5D4E - chains B and D of the 8 polymer chains in the assembly; structure by X-ray diffraction, 3.08 A resolution.

== Chain B ==
Molecule: DNA-directed RNA polymerase subunit alpha
Source organism: Thermus thermophilus
Notes: EC 2.7.7.6
UniProtKB: Q9Z9H6 (RPOA_THETH); residues 1-315 here = UniProt positions 1-315
Chain sequence (315 residues; row label = number of the first residue in the row):
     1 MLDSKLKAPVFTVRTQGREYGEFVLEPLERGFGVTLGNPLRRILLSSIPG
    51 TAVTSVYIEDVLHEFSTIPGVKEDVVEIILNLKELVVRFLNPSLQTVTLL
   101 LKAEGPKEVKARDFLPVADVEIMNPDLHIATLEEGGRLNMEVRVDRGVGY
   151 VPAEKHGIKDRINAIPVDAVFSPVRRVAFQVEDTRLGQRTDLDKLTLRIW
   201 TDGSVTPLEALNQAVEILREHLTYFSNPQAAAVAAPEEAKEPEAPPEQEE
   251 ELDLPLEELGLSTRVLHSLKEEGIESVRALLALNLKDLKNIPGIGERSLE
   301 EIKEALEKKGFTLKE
Unresolved in the structure: 1-5, 229-315
Metal / ion sites: Mg2+ near Asp191 (its only coordinating residue here)

== Chain D ==
Molecule: DNA-directed RNA polymerase subunit beta'
Source organism: Thermus thermophilus (strain HB8 / ATCC 27634 / DSM 579)
Notes: EC 2.7.7.6
UniProtKB: Q8RQE8 (RPOC_THET8); residues 1-1524 here = UniProt positions 1-1524
Chain sequence (1524 residues; row label = number of the first residue in the row):
     1 MKKEVRKVRIALASPEKIRSWSYGEVEKPETINYRTLKPERDGLFDERIF
    51 GPIKDYECACGKYKRQRFEGKVCERCGVEVTKSIVRRYRMGHIELATPAA
   101 HIWFVKDVPSKIGTLLDLSATELEQVLYFSKYIVLDPKGAILNGVPVEKR
   151 QLLTDEEYRELRYGKQETYPLPPGVDALVKDGEEVVKGQELAPGVVSRLD
   201 GVALYRFPRRVRVEYVKKERAGLRLPLAAWVEKEAYKPGEILAELPEPYL
   251 FRAEEEGVVELKELEEGAFLVLRREDEPVATYFLPVGMTPLVVHGEIVEK
   301 GQPLAEAKGLLRMPRQVRAAQVEAEEEGETVYLTLFLEWTEPKDYRVQPH
   351 MNVVVPEGARVEAGDKIVAAIDPEEEVIAEAEGVVHLHEPASILVVKARV
   401 YPFEDDVEVSTGDRVAPGDVLADGGKVKSDVYGRVEVDLVRNVVRVVESY
   451 DIDARMGAEAIQQLLKELDLEALEKELLEEMKHPSRARRAKARKRLEVVR
   501 AFLDSGNRPEWMILEAVPVLPPDLRPMVQVDGGRFATSDLNDLYRRLINR
   551 NNRLKKLLAQGAPEIIIRNEKRMLQEAVDALLDNGRRGAPVTNPGSDRPL
   601 RSLTDILSGKQGRFRQNLLGKRVDYSGRSVIVVGPQLKLHQCGLPKRMAL
   651 ELFKPFLLKKMEEKGIAPNVKAARRMLERQRDIKDEVWDALEEVIHGKVV
   701 LLNRAPTLHRLGIQAFQPVLVEGQSIQLHPLVCEAFNADFDGDQMAVHVP
   751 LSSFAQAEARIQMLSAHNLLSPASGEPLAKPSRDIILGLYYITQVRKEKK
   801 GAGLEFATPEEALAAHERGEVALNAPIKVAGRETSVGRLKYVFANPDEAL
   851 LAVAHGIVDLQDVVTVRYMGKRLETSPGRILFARIVAEAVEDEKVAWELI
   901 QLDVPQEKNSLKDLVYQAFLRLGMEKTARLLDALKYYGFTFSTTSGITIG
   951 IDDAVIPEEKKQYLEEADRKLLQIEQAYEMGFLTDRERYDQILQLWTETT
  1001 EKVTQAVFKNFEENYPFNPLYVMAQSGARGNPQQIRQLCGLRGLMQKPSG
  1051 ETFEVPVRSSFREGLTVLEYFISSHGARKGGADTALRTADSGYLTRKLVD
  1101 VTHEIVVREADCGTTNYISVPLFQPDEVTRSLRLRKRADIEAGLYGRVLA
  1151 REVEVLGVRLEEGRYLSMDDVHLLIKAAEAGEIQEVPVRSPLTCQTRYGV
  1201 CQKCYGYDLSMARPVSIGEAVGIVAAQSIGEPGTQLTMRTFHTGGVAGAA
  1251 DITQGLPRVIELFEARRPKAKAVISEIDGVVRIEETEEKLSVFVESEGFS
  1301 KEYKLPKEARLLVKDGDYVEAGQPLTRGAIDPHQLLEAKGPEAVERYLVE
  1351 EIQKVYRAQGVKLHDKHIEIVVRQMMKYVEVTDPGDSRLLEGQVLEKWDV
  1401 EALNERLIAEGKTPVAWKPLLMGVTKSALSTKSWLSAASFQNTTHVLTEA
  1451 AIAGKKDELIGLKENVILGRLIPAGTGSDFVRFTQVVDQKTLKAIEEARK
  1501 EAVEAKERPAARRGVKREQPGKQA
Unresolved in the structure: 1-2, 1238-1251, 1503-1524
Metal / ion sites: Zn2+ site 1: Cys58, Cys60, Cys73, Cys76; Mg2+ site 1: Asp739, Asp741, Asp743 (together with cytidine-5'-monophosphate); Mg2+ site 2: Asp739 (together with diphosphate); Mg2+ site 3 near Lys840 (its only coordinating residue here); Zn2+ site 2: Cys1112, Cys1194, Cys1201, Cys1204
Residues lining bound ligands: cytidine-5'-monophosphate / dephospho coenzyme A: Arg704, Ala705, Asp739, Asp741, Gly742, Asp743

== How chain B and chain D interact ==
Residue-residue contacts - 39 pairs, chain B then chain D:
  Leu45(B) with His855(D)
  Ser46(B) with His855(D)
  His63(B) with Glu810(D), salt bridge
  Phe65(B) with Pro809(D), hydrophobic; Glu810(D); Leu839(D), hydrophobic
  Asp74(B) with Arg872(D), salt bridge
  Val76(B) with Arg872(D)
  Glu77(B) with Arg867(D), salt bridge; Arg872(D), salt bridge
  Leu80(B) with Val842(D); Phe843(D); Ala844(D); Arg867(D)
  Asn81(B) with Arg867(D), hydrogen bond
  Lys83(B) with Val842(D), hydrogen bond (side chain-backbone); Glu848(D), salt bridge
  Glu84(B) with Ala844(D); Asn845(D); Arg867(D), salt bridge
  Gly149(B) with His855(D)
  Tyr150(B) with Phe843(D); Glu848(D), hydrogen bond; Ala852(D), hydrophobic; His855(D)
  Pro152(B) with Ile857(D), hydrophobic
  Glu154(B) with Lys840(D), salt bridge
  Asp168(B) with Val842(D)
  Val170(B) with Glu848(D); Leu851(D), hydrophobic
  Arg176(B) with Arg884(D); Glu888(D), salt bridge
  Arg185(B) with Asp689(D), salt bridge; Glu692(D), salt bridge
  Gln188(B) with Lys646(D); Asp685(D); Trp688(D)
  Thr190(B) with Glu722(D)
  Arg198(B) with Glu888(D), salt bridge
Also at the interface, not in a pair above, chain B (25 interface residues in all): Arg41, Arg175, Gln180
Also at the interface, not in a pair above, chain D (26 interface residues in all): Asp847, Ala854, Tyr936

== Overview ==
25 residues of chain B face 26 of chain D across their interface, with 3 hydrogen bonds and 11 salt bridges.
Polar pairs include His63(B)-Glu810(D), Asp74(B)-Arg872(D) and Glu77(B)-Arg867(D). Ligands of chain D:
cytidine-5'-monophosphate / dephospho coenzyme A.
Chain B is DNA-directed RNA polymerase subunit alpha (Thermus thermophilus) and chain D is DNA-directed RNA
polymerase subunit beta' (Thermus thermophilus (strain HB8 / ATCC 27634 / DSM 579)); the structure, Crystal
structure of Thermus thermophilus product complex for transcription initiation with 3'-dephosphate-CoA and
CTP, was determined by X-ray diffraction (same publication as 5D4C and 5D4D).
